PDB entry 8KD2 | electron microscopy, 3.02 A resolution | chains Q and Y of the 16 polymer chains in the assembly

# Chain Q
Protein: Histone H2A
Source organism: Xenopus laevis
Reference sequence: Q6AZJ8 (Q6AZJ8_XENLA); residues 1-129 here correspond to UniProt positions 2-130 (UniProt number = residue number + 1)
Amino-acid sequence (129 residues; row label = number of the first residue in the row):
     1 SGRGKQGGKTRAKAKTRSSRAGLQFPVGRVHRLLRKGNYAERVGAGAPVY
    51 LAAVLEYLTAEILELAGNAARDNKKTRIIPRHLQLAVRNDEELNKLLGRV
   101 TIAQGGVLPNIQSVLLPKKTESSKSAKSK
Unresolved in the structure: 1-10, 118-129

# Chain Y
Molecule: 187bp DNA
Sequence (187 nucleotides; each row starts with the number of its first residue; numbers below 1 keep their minus sign (DG-93 is residue -93)):
   -93 GGACCCTATACGCGGCCGCCCTGGAGAATCCCGGTGCCGAGGCCGCTCAA
   -43 TTGGTCGTAGACAGCTCTAGCACCGCTTAAACGCACGTACGCGCTGTCCC
     7 CCGCGTTTTAACCGCCAAGGGGATTACTCCCTAGTCTCCAGGCACGTGTC
    57 AGATATATACATCCTGTTCTAGAGCGGCCGCCACCGC
Unresolved in the structure: -93, 82-93

# Interface between chain Q and chain Y
Residue-residue contacts - 14 pairs, chain Q then chain Y:
  Arg29(Q) with DG48(Y), phosphate contact; DC49(Y), salt bridge to the phosphate
  Glu41(Q) with DA39(Y), sugar contact
  Arg42(Q) with DT38(Y), hydrogen bond to the sugar; DA39(Y), phosphate contact
  Val43(Q) with DT38(Y), phosphate contact; DA39(Y), hydrogen bond to the phosphate
  Gly44(Q) with DT38(Y), phosphate contact
  Ala45(Q) with DT38(Y), hydrogen bond to the phosphate
  Lys75(Q) with DG58(Y), phosphate contact; DA59(Y), salt bridge to the phosphate
  Thr76(Q) with DA57(Y), phosphate contact; DG58(Y), hydrogen bond to the phosphate
  Arg77(Q) with DG58(Y), hydrogen bond to the phosphate
Other interface residues (no listed pair), chain Q (11 interface residues in all): Thr16, His31
Other interface residues (no listed pair), chain Y (8 interface residues in all): DG47

# Overview
The interface between chain Q and chain Y involves 11 residues on one side and 8 on the other; the contacts
include 5 hydrogen bonds and 2 salt bridges. Polar contacts include Arg42(Q)-DT38(Y), Val43(Q)-DA39(Y) and
Ala45(Q)-DT38(Y).
Here chain Q is Histone H2A (Xenopus laevis) and chain Y is 187bp DNA. Entry 8KD2 (Rpd3S in complex with 187bp
nucleosome) was determined by electron microscopy together with 8KC7, 8KD3, 8KD4, 8KD5, 8KD6 and 8KD7 from the
same study.
